7LF4 - chains A and B of the 3 polymer chains in the assembly; structure by X-ray diffraction, 2.85 A resolution.

== Chain A ==
Name: Importin subunit alpha-3
Organism: Homo sapiens
Reference sequence: O00629 (IMA3_HUMAN); residues 1-521 here = UniProt positions 1-521
Chain sequence (521 residues; row label = number of the first residue in the row):
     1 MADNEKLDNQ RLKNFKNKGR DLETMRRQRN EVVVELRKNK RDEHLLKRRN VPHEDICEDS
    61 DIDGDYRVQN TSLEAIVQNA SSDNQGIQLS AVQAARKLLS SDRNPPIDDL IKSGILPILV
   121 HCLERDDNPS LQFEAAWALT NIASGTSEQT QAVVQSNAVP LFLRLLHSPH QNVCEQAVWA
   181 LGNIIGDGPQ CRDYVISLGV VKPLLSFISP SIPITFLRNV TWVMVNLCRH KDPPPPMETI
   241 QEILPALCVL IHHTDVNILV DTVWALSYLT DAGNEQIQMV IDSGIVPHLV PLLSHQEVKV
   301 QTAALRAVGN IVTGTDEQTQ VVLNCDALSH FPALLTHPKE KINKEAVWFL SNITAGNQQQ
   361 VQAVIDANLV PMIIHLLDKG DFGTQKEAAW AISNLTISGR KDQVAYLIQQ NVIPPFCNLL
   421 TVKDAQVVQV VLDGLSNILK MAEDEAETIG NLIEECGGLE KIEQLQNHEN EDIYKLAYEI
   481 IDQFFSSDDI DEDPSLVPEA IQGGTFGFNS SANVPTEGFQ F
Disordered / not traced: 1-71, 488-521
Swiss-Prot annotation at these positions:
  - motif: Glu43 to Pro52 (Nuclear localization signal)
  - modified residue: Ala2 (N-acetylalanine), Ser60 (Phosphoserine)

== Chain B ==
Name: Nuclear factor NF-kappa-B p105 subunit
Notes: fragment: Nuclear localization signal motif, residues 355-368
Reference sequence: P19838 (NFKB1_HUMAN); residues 430-443 here correspond to UniProt positions 355-368 (UniProt number = residue number - 75)
Chain sequence (14 residues; numbered 430 to 443; the number before each row is that of its first residue):
   430 DKEEVQRKRQ KLMP
Disordered / not traced: 430-432

== Chain A / chain B interface ==
Residue-residue contacts - 41 pairs, chain A then chain B:
  Arg96(A) with Met442(B)
  Lys97(A) with Met442(B)
  Leu99(A) with Gln439(B)
  Ser100(A) with Lys440(B); Met442(B), hydrogen bond (backbone-backbone)
  Ser101(A) with Met442(B), hydrogen bond
  Asp102(A) with Gln439(B)
  Arg103(A) with Gln439(B)
  Pro105(A) with Gln439(B)
  Phe133(A) with Lys440(B)
  Trp137(A) with Lys440(B)
  Asn141(A) with Gln439(B); Lys440(B), hydrogen bond (side chain-backbone)
  Ala143(A) with Lys437(B)
  Ser144(A) with Arg438(B); Gln439(B)
  Gly145(A) with Lys437(B), hydrogen bond (backbone-side chain)
  Thr146(A) with Lys437(B), hydrogen bond (backbone-side chain)
  Thr150(A) with Lys437(B), hydrogen bond
  Gln176(A) with Lys440(B), hydrogen bond
  Trp179(A) with Arg438(B), hydrogen bond (side chain-backbone); Gln439(B); Lys440(B)
  Asn183(A) with Lys437(B); Arg438(B), hydrogen bond (side chain-backbone)
  Gly186(A) with Arg436(B)
  Asp187(A) with Lys437(B), salt bridge
  Asn219(A) with Arg438(B), hydrogen bond
  Trp222(A) with Gln435(B), hydrogen bond (side chain-backbone); Arg436(B); Arg438(B)
  Val225(A) with Val434(B), hydrophobic
  Asn226(A) with Arg436(B), hydrogen bond (side chain-backbone)
  Arg229(A) with Val434(B), hydrogen bond (side chain-backbone); Gln435(B); Arg436(B)
  Asp261(A) with Val434(B)
  Trp264(A) with Glu433(B); Val434(B)
  Tyr268(A) with Glu433(B), hydrogen bond (side chain-backbone)
  Lys299(A) with Glu433(B)
Also at the interface, not in a pair above, chain A (32 interface residues in all): Ser147, Gly182
Also at the interface, not in a pair above, chain B (10 interface residues in all): Leu441

== Summary ==
The interface between chain A and chain B involves 32 residues on one side and 10 on the other, with 14
hydrogen bonds and 1 salt bridge. Among the polar pairs are Asp187(A)-Lys437(B), Ser101(A)-Met442(B) and
Asn141(A)-Lys440(B).
Here chain A is Importin subunit alpha-3 (Homo sapiens) and chain B is Nuclear factor NF-kappa-B p105 subunit.
Entry 7LF4 (Structure of importin a3 bound to the p50- and p65-NLSs) was determined by X-ray diffraction,
deposited together with 7LFC.
